Entry 7NPS (electron microscopy, 3.81 A resolution); this record covers chains P2 and P3 of the 9 polymer chains in the assembly.

== Chain P2 (and P3) ==
Name: Mycosin-5
Source organism: Mycobacterium tuberculosis (strain ATCC 25618 / H37Rv)
Notes: EC 3.4.21.-; chain P3 of this document is another copy of the same molecule, construct and numbering; everything in this record applies to it too
Reference sequence: O53945 (MYCP5_MYCTU); residue numbers follow UniProt; this construct covers 1-585
Amino-acid sequence (585 residues; numbered 1 to 585; the number before each row is that of its first residue):
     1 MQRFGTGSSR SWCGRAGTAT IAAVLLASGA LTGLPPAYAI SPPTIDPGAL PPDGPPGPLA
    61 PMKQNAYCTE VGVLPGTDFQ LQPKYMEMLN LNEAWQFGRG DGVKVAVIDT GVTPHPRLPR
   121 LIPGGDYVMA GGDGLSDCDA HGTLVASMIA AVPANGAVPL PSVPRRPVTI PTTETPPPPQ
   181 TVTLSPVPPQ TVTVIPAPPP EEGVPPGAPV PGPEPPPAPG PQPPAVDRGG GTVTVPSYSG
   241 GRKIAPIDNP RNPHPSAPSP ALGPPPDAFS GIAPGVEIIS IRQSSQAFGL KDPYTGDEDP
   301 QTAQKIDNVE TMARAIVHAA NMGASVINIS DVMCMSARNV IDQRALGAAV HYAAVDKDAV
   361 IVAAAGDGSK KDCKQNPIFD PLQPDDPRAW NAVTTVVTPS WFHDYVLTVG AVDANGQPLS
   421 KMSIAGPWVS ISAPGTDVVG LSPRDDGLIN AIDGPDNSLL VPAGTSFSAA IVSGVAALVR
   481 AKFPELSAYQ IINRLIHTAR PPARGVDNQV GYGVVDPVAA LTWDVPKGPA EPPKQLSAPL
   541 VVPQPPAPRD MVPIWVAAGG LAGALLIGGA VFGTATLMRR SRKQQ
Unresolved in the structure: 1-39, 172-265, 548-585
Disulfide bonds: Cys68-Cys138, Cys334-Cys373
Swiss-Prot annotation at these positions:
  - active site (Charge relay system): Asp109, His141, Ser466

== How chain P2 and chain P3 interact ==
Contacting residue pairs - 11 pairs, chain P2 then chain P3:
  Thr295(P2) with Tyr67(P3)
  Gly296(P2) with Tyr67(P3), hydrogen bond (backbone-side chain)
  Asp297(P2) with Ile170(P3)
  Pro300(P2) with Tyr67(P3)
  Ser336(P2) with Asn457(P3), hydrogen bond
  Arg338(P2) with Asp453(P3), salt bridge; Asn457(P3)
  Lys371(P2) with Asp456(P3)
  Asp372(P2) with Asp456(P3)
  Lys374(P2) with Asp456(P3), salt bridge; Asn457(P3)
Other interface residues (no listed pair), chain P2 (10 interface residues in all): Glu298
Other interface residues (no listed pair), chain P3 (6 interface residues in all): Leu459

== Summary ==
10 residues of chain P2 and 6 residues of chain P3 are in contact, with 2 hydrogen bonds and 2 salt bridges.
Polar contacts include Arg338(P2)-Asp453(P3), Lys374(P2)-Asp456(P3) and Gly296(P2)-Tyr67(P3). UniProt lists 3
active-site residues on chain P2.
Both chains are Mycosin-5 (Mycobacterium tuberculosis (strain ATCC 25618 / H37Rv)). Entry 7NPS (Structure of
the periplasmic assembly from the ESX-5 inner membrane complex, C1 model) was determined by electron
microscopy, deposited together with 7NP7, 7NPR, 7NPU, 7NPV and 7NPT.
